7KZP - chains C and L of the 14 polymer chains in the assembly; structure by electron microscopy, 3.10 A resolution.

Chain C:
Molecule: Fanconi anemia group C protein
From: Homo sapiens
Reference sequence: Q00597 (FANCC_HUMAN); residues 1-558 here = UniProt positions 1-558
Chain sequence (583 residues; numbered -24 to 558; the number before each row is that of its first residue; numbers below 1 keep their minus sign (Met-24 is residue -24)):
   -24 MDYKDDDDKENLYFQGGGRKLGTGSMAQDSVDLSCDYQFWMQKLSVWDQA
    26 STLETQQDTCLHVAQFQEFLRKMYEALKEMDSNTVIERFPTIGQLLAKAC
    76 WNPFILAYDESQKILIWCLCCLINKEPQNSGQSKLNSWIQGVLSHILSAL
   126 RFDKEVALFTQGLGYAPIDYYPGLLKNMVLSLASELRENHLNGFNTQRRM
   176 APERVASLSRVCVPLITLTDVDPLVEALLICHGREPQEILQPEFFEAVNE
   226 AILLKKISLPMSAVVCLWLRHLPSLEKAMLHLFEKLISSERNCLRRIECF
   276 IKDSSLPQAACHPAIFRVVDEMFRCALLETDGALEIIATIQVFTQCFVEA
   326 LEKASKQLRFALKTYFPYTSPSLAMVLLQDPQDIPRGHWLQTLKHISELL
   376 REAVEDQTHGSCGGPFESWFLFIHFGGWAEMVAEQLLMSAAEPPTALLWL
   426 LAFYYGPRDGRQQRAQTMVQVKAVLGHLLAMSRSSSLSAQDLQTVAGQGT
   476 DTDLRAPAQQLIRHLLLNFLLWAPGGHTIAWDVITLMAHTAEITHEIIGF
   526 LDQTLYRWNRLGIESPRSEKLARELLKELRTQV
Not modelled in the structure: -24 to 0, 473-480
Sequence notes: initiating methionine (-24); expression tag (-23 to 0)

Chain L:
Molecule: E3 ubiquitin-protein ligase FANCL
From: Homo sapiens
Notes: EC 2.3.2.27
Reference sequence: Q9NW38 (FANCL_HUMAN); residues 1-375 here = UniProt positions 1-375
Chain sequence (394 residues; numbered -18 to 375; the number before each row is that of its first residue; numbers below 1 keep their minus sign (Met-18 is residue -18)):
   -18 MDYKDDDDKENLYFQGGGRMAVTEASLLRQCPLLLPQNRSKTVYEGFISA
    32 QGRDFHLRIVLPEDLQLKNARLLCSWQLRTILSGYHRIVQQRMQHSPDLM
    82 SFMMELKMLLEVALKNRQELYALPPPPQFYSSLIEEIGTLGWDKLVYADT
   132 CFSTIKLKAEDASGREHLITLKLKAKYPAESPDYFVDFPVPFCASWTPQS
   182 SLISIYSQFLAAIESLKAFWDVMDEIDEKTWVLEPEKPPRSATARRIALG
   232 NNVSINIEVDPRHPTMLPECFFLGADHVVKPLGIKLSRNIHLWDPENSVL
   282 QNLKDVLEIDFPARAILEKSDFTMDCGICYAYQLDGTIPDQVCDNSQCGQ
   332 PFHQICLYEWLRGLLTSRQSFNIIFGECPYCSKPITLKMSGRKH
Not modelled in the structure: -18 to 0, 371-375
Sequence notes: initiating methionine (-18); expression tag (-17 to 0)
UniProt features mapped onto this chain:
  - zinc finger: Cys307 to Ser363 (RING-type)
  - binding site (Zn(2+)): Cys307, Cys310, Cys324, Cys329, His334, Cys337, Cys359, Cys362
  - modified residue: Ala2 (N-acetylalanine)
Ion coordination: Zn2+ site 1: Cys307, Cys310, His334, Cys337; Zn2+ site 2: Cys324, Cys329, Cys359, Cys362

How chain C and chain L interact:
Contacting residue pairs (40):
  Arg162(C) with Glu340(L), salt bridge
  Glu163(C) with Arg343(L), salt bridge
  Leu166(C) with Glu340(L); Arg343(L); Gly344(L), hydrogen bond (backbone-backbone)
  Asn167(C) with Arg343(L), hydrogen bond
  Gly168(C) with Gly344(L)
  Phe169(C) with Gly344(L); Leu346(L)
  Asn170(C) with Arg343(L), hydrogen bond (side chain-backbone); Gly344(L); Leu345(L)
  Thr171(C) with Leu346(L)
  Gln172(C) with Arg343(L); Gln350(L), hydrogen bond
  Lys331(C) with Leu254(L)
  Gln332(C) with Arg227(L); Leu254(L)
  Leu333(C) with Tyr311(L), hydrophobic
  Arg334(C) with Phe252(L)
  Ala336(C) with Glu239(L); Glu250(L)
  Leu337(C) with Glu250(L), hydrogen bond (backbone-side chain)
  Lys338(C) with Glu239(L), salt bridge; Glu250(L)
  Ser347(C) with Leu248(L)
  Met350(C) with Pro249(L); Glu250(L); Cys251(L), hydrogen bond (side chain-backbone); Ile271(L)
  Gln354(C) with Ser268(L), hydrogen bond
  Asp358(C) with Ile265(L); Ser268(L); Arg269(L)
  Ile359(C) with Ser268(L)
  Pro360(C) with Arg269(L)
  His370(C) with Ile271(L); His272(L)
  His384(C) with Arg243(L)
  Gly385(C) with His244(L), hydrogen bond (backbone-side chain)
Also at the interface, not in a pair above, chain C (28 interface residues in all): Pro346, Val351, Ser386
Also at the interface, not in a pair above, chain L (28 interface residues in all): Asp241, Met247, Gly264, Leu267, Tyr339, Ser348

In short:
The chain C/chain L interface involves 28 residues from each chain; the contacts include 8 hydrogen bonds and
3 salt bridges. Polar pairs include Arg162(C)-Glu340(L), Glu163(C)-Arg343(L) and Lys338(C)-Glu239(L). UniProt
lists 8 Zn2+-binding residues on chain L.
Chain C is Fanconi anemia group C protein and chain L is E3 ubiquitin-protein ligase FANCL, both from Homo
sapiens; the structure, Structure of the human Fanconi anaemia Core complex, was determined by electron
microscopy, deposited together with 7KZQ, 7KZR, 7KZS, 7KZT and 7KZV.
